Entry 6SZD (X-ray diffraction, 1.50 A resolution); this record covers chains SSS and MMM of the 4 polymer chains in the assembly.

# Chain SSS
Name: Hydrogenase-2 small chain
From: Escherichia coli (strain K12)
Notes: EC 1.12.99.6
UniProtKB: P69741 (MBHT_ECOLI); residues -1 to 290 here correspond to UniProt positions 39-330 (UniProt number = residue number + 40)
Amino-acid sequence (298 residues; each row starts with the number of its first residue; numbers below 1 keep their minus sign (Met-1 is residue -1)):
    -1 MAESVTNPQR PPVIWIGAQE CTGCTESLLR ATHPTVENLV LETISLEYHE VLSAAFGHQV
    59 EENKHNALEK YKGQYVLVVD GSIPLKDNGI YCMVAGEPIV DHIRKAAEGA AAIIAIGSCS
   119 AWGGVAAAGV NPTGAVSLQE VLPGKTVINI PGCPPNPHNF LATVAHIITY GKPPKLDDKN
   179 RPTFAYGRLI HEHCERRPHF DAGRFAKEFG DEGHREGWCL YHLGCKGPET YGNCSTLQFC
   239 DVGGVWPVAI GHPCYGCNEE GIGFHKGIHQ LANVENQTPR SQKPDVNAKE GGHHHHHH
Unresolved in the structure: -1 to 5, 274-296
Sequence notes: expression tag (291-296)
UniProt features mapped onto this chain:
  - binding site ([4Fe-4S] cluster): Cys19, Cys22, Cys117, Cys151, His189, Cys192, Cys217, Cys223
  - binding site ([3Fe-4S] cluster): Cys232, Cys252, Cys255
Metal / ion sites: 4Fe-4S cluster Fe site 1: Cys19, Cys22, Cys117, Cys151; 4Fe-4S cluster Fe site 2: His189, Cys192, Cys217, Cys223; 3Fe-4S cluster Fe: Cys232, Cys252, Cys255
Small-molecule neighbours:
  - 3Fe-4S cluster (F3S): Ile188, Thr228, Cys232, Phe237, Trp244, Pro245, Cys252, Tyr253, Gly254, Cys255, Asn256
  - 4Fe-4S cluster (SF4), molecule 1: Glu18, Cys19, Gly21, Cys22, Gly79, Gly115, Ser116, Cys117, Val123, Gly150, Cys151, Pro152
  - 4Fe-4S cluster (SF4), molecule 2: Ile188, His189, Cys192, Arg194, Arg195, Phe198, Cys217, Leu218, Tyr219, Cys223, Gly225, Pro226, Val246

# Chain MMM
Name: Hydrogenase-2 large chain
From: Escherichia coli 908519
UniProtKB: V0V766 (V0V766_ECOLX); numbering as in UniProt (aligned over 1-567)
Amino-acid sequence (567 residues; each row starts with the number of its first residue):
     1 MSQRITIDPV TRIEGHLRID CEIENGVVSK AWASGTMWRG MEEIVKNRDP RDAWMIVQRI
    61 CGVCTTTHAL SSVRAAESAL NIDVPVNAQY IRNIILAAHT THDHIVHFYQ LSALDWVDIT
   121 SALQADPTKA SEMLKGVSTW HLNSPEEFTK VQNKIKDLVA SGQLGIFANG YWGHPAMKLP
   181 PEVNLIAVAH YLQALECQRD ANRVVALLGG KTPHIQNLAV GGVANPINLD GLGVLNLERL
   241 MYIKSFIDKL SDFVEQVYKV DTAVIAAFYP EWLTRGKGAV NYLSVPEFPT DSKNGSFLFP
   301 GGYIENADLS SYRPITSHSD EYLIKGIQES AKHSWYKDEA PQAPWEGTTI PAYDGWSDDG
   361 KYSWVKSPTF YGKTVEVGPL ANMLVKLAAG RESTQNKLNE IVAIYQKLTG NTLEVAQLHS
   421 TLGRIIGRTV HCCELQDILQ NQYSALITNI GKGDHTTFVK PNIPATGEFK GVGFLEAPKG
   481 MLSHWMVIKD GIISNYQAVV PSTWNSGPRN FNDDVGPYEQ SLVGTPVADP NKPLEVVRTI
   541 HSFDPCMACA VHVVDADGNE VVSVKVL
Unresolved in the structure: 1, 553-567
Sequence notes: engineered mutation Lys479 (Arg in V0V766)
Metal / ion sites: Mg2+: Glu42, Ala498, His552; Ni2+: Cys61, Cys64, Cys546, Cys549; carbonmonoxide-(dicyano) iron Fe: Cys64, Cys549 (together with Ni2+)
Small-molecule neighbours: carbonmonoxide-(dicyano) iron (FCO): Cys64, Thr67, His68, Ala477, Pro478, Lys479, Leu482, Val500, Pro501, Ser502, Cys546, Cys549

# Chain SSS / chain MMM interface
Pairs across the interface - 33 pairs, chain SSS then chain MMM:
  Thr30(SSS) with Tyr242(MMM); Ser245(MMM)
  His31(SSS) with Glu238(MMM), salt bridge; Met241(MMM); Tyr242(MMM); Ser245(MMM)
  Pro32(SSS) with Met241(MMM)
  His156(SSS) with Glu238(MMM)
  Leu159(SSS) with Met241(MMM)
  Ala160(SSS) with Leu237(MMM); Glu238(MMM); Met241(MMM), hydrophobic
  Ala163(SSS) with Leu237(MMM); Met241(MMM), hydrophobic
  His164(SSS) with Leu237(MMM)
  Thr167(SSS) with Ile447(MMM)
  Tyr168(SSS) with Leu229(MMM), hydrophobic; Ile447(MMM), hydrogen bond (side chain-backbone); Gly451(MMM)
  Pro172(SSS) with Asp230(MMM)
  Lys173(SSS) with Asp230(MMM), hydrogen bond (backbone-side chain)
  Thr181(SSS) with Asp230(MMM), hydrogen bond (side chain-backbone)
  Phe182(SSS) with Leu229(MMM); Asp230(MMM), hydrogen bond (backbone-backbone); Gly231(MMM); Leu232(MMM)
  Ala183(SSS) with Leu232(MMM)
  Gly230(SSS) with Leu232(MMM)
  Asn231(SSS) with Leu232(MMM)
  Thr234(SSS) with Leu232(MMM)
  Leu235(SSS) with Glu238(MMM); Arg239(MMM)
  Asp239(SSS) with Tyr242(MMM), hydrogen bond (backbone-side chain)
Interface residues without a listed pair, chain SSS (24 interface residues in all): Tyr184, Gly185, Arg186, His191
Interface residues without a listed pair, chain MMM (14 interface residues in all): Asn236, Ile450

# Overview
Chain SSS and chain MMM form an interface of 24 and 14 residues respectively, with 5 hydrogen bonds and 1 salt
bridge. Polar pairs include His31(SSS)-Glu238(MMM), Tyr168(SSS)-Ile447(MMM) and Lys173(SSS)-Asp230(MMM). Bound
to chain SSS: 4Fe-4S cluster and 3Fe-4S cluster. Ligands of chain MMM: carbonmonoxide-(dicyano) iron.
Chain SSS is Hydrogenase-2 small chain (Escherichia coli (strain K12)) and chain MMM is Hydrogenase-2 large
chain (Escherichia coli 908519); the structure, Hydrogenase-2 variant R479K - hydrogen reduced form, was
determined by X-ray diffraction.
